Entry 2QB5 (X-ray diffraction, 1.80 A resolution); this record covers chain A.

# Chain A
Name: Inositol-tetrakisphosphate 1-kinase
From: Homo sapiens
Notes: EC 2.7.1.134, 2.7.1.159; fragment: ITPK1 Catalytic Domain
UniProt: Q13572 (ITPK1_HUMAN); numbering as in UniProt (aligned over 1-335)
Chain sequence (347 residues; numbered -11 to 335; the number before each row is that of its first residue; numbers below 1 keep their minus sign (Met-11 is residue -11)):
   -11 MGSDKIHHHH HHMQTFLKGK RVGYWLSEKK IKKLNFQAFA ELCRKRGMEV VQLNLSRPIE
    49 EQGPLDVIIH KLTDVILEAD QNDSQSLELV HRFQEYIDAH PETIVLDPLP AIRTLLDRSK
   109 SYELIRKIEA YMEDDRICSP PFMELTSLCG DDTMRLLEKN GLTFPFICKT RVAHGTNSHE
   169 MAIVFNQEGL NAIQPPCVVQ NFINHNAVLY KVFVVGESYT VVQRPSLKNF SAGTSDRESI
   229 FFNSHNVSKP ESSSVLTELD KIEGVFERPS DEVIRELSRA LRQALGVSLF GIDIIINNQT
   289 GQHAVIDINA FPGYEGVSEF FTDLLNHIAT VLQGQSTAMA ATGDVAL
Disordered / not traced: -11 to -8, 181, 219-222
Differences from the reference sequence: expression tag (-11 to 0)
UniProt features mapped onto this chain:
  - binding site (1D-myo-inositol 1,3,4-trisphosphate): Lys18, His167, Lys199, Asn297
  - binding site (ATP): Arg106, Lys157, Gln188 to Lys199, Ser214, Ser232, Ser236
  - binding site (Mg(2+)): Asp281, Asp295, Asn297
  - mutagenesis: Lys18 (K18A: Loss of kinase activity), His58 (H58A: No effect), Lys59 (K59A: Loss of kinase activity), Arg106 (R106A: Loss of kinase activity), Lys157 (K157A: Loss of kinase activity), His162 (H162Q: Loss of kinase activity), Gly163 (G163A/P: Loss of kinase activity; G163A: No effect), His167 (H167A/Q: Loss of kinase activity), Gln188 (Q188A: No effect), His193 (H193A: Loss of kinase activity), Lys199 (K199A: Loss of kinase activity), Arg212 (R212A: Loss of kinase activity), 6 further mutagenesis entries in UniProt
Bound ions: Mn2+ site 1: Asp281, Asp295 (together with ADP, sulfate ion); Mn2+ site 2: Asp295, Asn297 (together with ADP, sulfate ion)
Ligand contacts: ADP (adenosine-5'-diphosphate): Arg106, Tyr110, Ile155, Lys157, Ser166, His167, Met169, Gln188, Asn189, Phe190, Ile191, His193, Leu197, Ser214, Leu215, Phe230, Ser232, Val235, Ser236, Asp281, Ile283, Ile294, Asp295, Asn297
Reported in the primary citation:
  - Mn2+ coordination: Asp281, Asp295, Asn297
  - binding site for ADP: Ser232, Val235, Ser236
  - mutagenesis - H233S: unchanged catalytic activity on Ins(1,3,4)P3
  - mutagenesis - H162D: increased catalytic activity on Ins(1,3,4,5,6)P5
  - mutagenesis - H162D: decreased catalytic activity on transfer phosphate
  - mutagenesis - H162D (200-fold): decreased catalytic activity on Ins(1,3,4)P3

# Overview
Bound to chain A: ADP. Asp281 and Asp295 form the Mn2+ site 1. From UniProt: 4 residues binding
1D-myo-inositol 1,3,4-trisphosphate, 17 ATP-binding residues, 3 Mg2+-binding residues and 18 mutagenesis
sites. From the paper: a binding site for ADP at Ser232, Val235 and Ser236; H162D increases catalytic activity
on Ins(1,3,4,5,6)P5.
Chain A is Inositol-tetrakisphosphate 1-kinase (Homo sapiens); the structure, Crystal Structure of Human
Inositol 1,3,4-Trisphosphate 5/6-Kinase (ITPK1) in Complex with ADP and Mn2+, was determined by X-ray
diffraction together with 2Q7D from the same study.
